Entry 2LNK (solution NMR); this record covers chains C and A of the 3 polymer chains in the assembly.

== Chain C ==
Protein: Myosin heavy chain, non-muscle IIa
UniProtKB: P35579 (MYH9_HUMAN); residue numbers follow UniProt; this construct covers 1897-1935
Amino-acid sequence (39 residues; row label = number of the first residue in the row):
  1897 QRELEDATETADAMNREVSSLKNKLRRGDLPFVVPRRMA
What the authors report for this chain:
  - specificity-determining residues: Phe1928, Val1930, Met1934 (by similarity / conservation)

== Chain A ==
Protein: Protein S100-A4
Organism: Homo sapiens
UniProtKB: P26447 (S10A4_HUMAN); residue numbers follow UniProt; this construct covers 1-101
Amino-acid sequence (113 residues; each row starts with the number of its first residue; numbers below 1 keep their minus sign (Met-11 is residue -11)):
   -11 MRGSHHHHHHGSMACPLEKALDVMVSTFHKYSGKEGDKFKLNKSELKELL
    39 TRELPSFLGKRTDEAAFQKLMSNLDSNRDNEVDFQEYCVFLSCIAMMCNE
    89 FFEGFPDKQPRKK
Not modelled in the structure: -11 to 0
Construct notes: expression tag (-11 to 0)
What the authors report for this chain:
  - mutagenesis - V77D, C81D: unchanged expression

== Interface between chain C and chain A ==
Pairs across the interface - 48 pairs, chain C then chain A:
  Gln1897(C) - Phe45(A)
  Gln1897(C) - Leu46(A)
  Gln1897(C) - Gly47(A)
  Gln1897(C) - Arg49(A)
  Gln1897(C) - Thr50(A)
  Gln1897(C) - Ala54(A)
  Arg1898(C) - Ala54(A)
  Arg1898(C) - Lys57(A)
  Glu1899(C) - Ser44(A)
  Glu1899(C) - Phe45(A)
  Glu1899(C) - Leu46(A)
  Glu1899(C) - Met85(A)
  Glu1899(C) - Phe89(A)
  Leu1900(C) - Phe45(A)
  Leu1900(C) - Leu58(A)
  Leu1900(C) - Asn61(A)
  Leu1900(C) - Phe78(A)
  Leu1900(C) - Met85(A)
  Glu1901(C) - Lys57(A)
  Glu1901(C) - Asn61(A)
  Ala1903(C) - Cys81(A)
  Ala1903(C) - Met85(A)
  Thr1904(C) - Leu58(A)
  Thr1904(C) - Asn61(A)
  Thr1904(C) - Leu62(A)
  Thr1904(C) - Phe78(A)
  Thr1904(C) - Cys81(A)
  Glu1905(C) - Lys57(A)
  Glu1905(C) - Asn61(A)
  Thr1906(C) - Cys81(A)
  Ala1907(C) - Asn61(A)
  Ala1907(C) - Val77(A)
  Ala1907(C) - Cys81(A)
  Asp1908(C) - Asn61(A)
  Asp1908(C) - Ser64(A)
  Asp1908(C) - Arg66(A)
  Met1910(C) - Val77(A)
  Met1910(C) - Ser80(A)
  Met1910(C) - Cys81(A)
  Met1910(C) - Met84(A)
  Asn1911(C) - Ser64(A)
  Asn1911(C) - Gln73(A)
  Asn1911(C) - Glu74(A)
  Asn1911(C) - Val77(A)
  Arg1912(C) - Ser64(A)
  Val1914(C) - Val77(A)
  Ser1915(C) - Gln73(A)
  Met1934(C) - Asp10(A)
Other interface residues (no listed pair), chain A (31 interface residues in all): Glu6, Leu9, Val13, Leu38, Ala53, Asn65, Cys76, Ile82
The authors on this interface:
  - pairs named by the authors: Leu1900(C)-Ile82(A) (hydrophobic contact), Leu1900(C)-Leu58(A) (hydrophobic contact), Glu1901(C)-Lys57(A), Asn1911(C)-Glu74(A), Val77(A)-Met1910(C), Val77(A)-Ala1907(C), Val77(A)-Asn1911(C), Phe78(A)-Leu1900(C) (hydrophobic contact), Cys81(A)-Thr1906(C), Cys81(A)-Ala1907(C), Cys81(A)-Met1910(C), Met85(A)-Leu1900(C) (hydrophobic contact)
  - interface residues, chain C: Glu1899(C), Glu1901(C), Ala1903(C), Thr1904(C), Glu1905(C)
  - interface residues, chain A: Lys57(A), Asn61(A)
  - hot spots on chain A (mutagenesis) - V77D, C81D: decreased binding to Myosin heavy chain, non-muscle IIa (chain C)
  - hot spots on chain A (mutagenesis) - V77D, C81D: abolished binding to NMIIA

== In short ==
17 residues of chain C and 31 residues of chain A are in contact. The authors report hydrophobic contacts
between Leu1900(C) and Ile82(A), Leu1900(C) and Leu58(A) and Phe78(A) and Leu1900(C) among others; contacts
between Glu1901(C) and Lys57(A), Asn1911(C) and Glu74(A) and Val77(A) and Met1910(C) among others. From the
paper: V77D and C81D of chain A reduce binding to Myosin heavy chain, non-muscle IIa (chain C); interface
residues Glu1899(C), Glu1901(C) and Lys57(A) among others.
Here chain C is Myosin heavy chain, non-muscle IIa and chain A is Protein S100-A4 (Homo sapiens). Entry 2LNK
(Solution structure of Ca-bound S100A4 in complex with non-muscle myosin IIA) was determined by solution NMR.
